PDB entry 6EB0 | X-ray diffraction, 2.37 A resolution | chains A and D of the 4 polymer chains in the assembly

Chain A (and D):
Molecule: 4-hydroxyphenylacetate 3-monooxygenase, oxygenase subunit
From: Escherichia coli (strain B / BL21-DE3)
Notes: chain D of this document is another copy of the same molecule, construct and numbering; everything in this record applies to it too
UniProtKB: A0A140NG21 (A0A140NG21_ECOBD); residue numbers follow UniProt; this construct covers 2-520
Sequence (527 residues; each row starts with the number of its first residue; numbers below 1 keep their minus sign (Met-6 is residue -6)):
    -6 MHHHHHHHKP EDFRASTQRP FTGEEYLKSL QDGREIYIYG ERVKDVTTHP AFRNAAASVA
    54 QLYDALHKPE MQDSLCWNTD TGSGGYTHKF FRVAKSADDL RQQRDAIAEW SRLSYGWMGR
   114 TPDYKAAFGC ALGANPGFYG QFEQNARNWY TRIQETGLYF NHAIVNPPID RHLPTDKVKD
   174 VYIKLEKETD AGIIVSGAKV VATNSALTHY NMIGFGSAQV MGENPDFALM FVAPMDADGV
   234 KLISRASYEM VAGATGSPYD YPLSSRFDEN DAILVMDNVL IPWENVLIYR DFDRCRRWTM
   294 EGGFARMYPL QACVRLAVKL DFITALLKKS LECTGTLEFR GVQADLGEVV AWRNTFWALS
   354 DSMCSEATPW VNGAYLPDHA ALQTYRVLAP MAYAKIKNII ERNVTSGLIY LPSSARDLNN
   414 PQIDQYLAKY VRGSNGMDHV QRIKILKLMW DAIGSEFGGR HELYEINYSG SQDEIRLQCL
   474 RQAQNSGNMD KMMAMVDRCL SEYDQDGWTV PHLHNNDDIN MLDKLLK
Not modelled in the structure: -6 to 1, 520
Construct notes: initiating methionine (-6); expression tag (-5 to 1)

Interface between chain A and chain D:
Residue-residue contacts - 199 pairs, chain A then chain D:
  Arg46(A) with His507(D); Asn508(D), hydrogen bond (side chain-backbone); Asp511(D), salt bridge; Ile512(D)
  Asn47(A) with Trp501(D); Leu506(D); His507(D), hydrogen bond (side chain-backbone)
  Ala50(A) with His505(D); Leu506(D), hydrophobic
  Gln54(A) with His505(D)
  Arg94(A) with Glu359(D), salt bridge
  Arg105(A) with Met488(D)
  Tyr108(A) with Met488(D), hydrophobic; Arg491(D); Cys492(D), hydrogen bond (side chain-backbone); Glu495(D), hydrogen bond
  Ala245(A) with Asn509(D)
  Gly246(A) with Asn509(D), hydrogen bond (backbone-side chain); Ile512(D); Asn513(D)
  Ala247(A) with Ile512(D); Asn513(D); Met514(D), hydrogen bond (backbone-backbone)
  Thr248(A) with Leu515(D)
  Gly249(A) with Asn509(D), hydrogen bond (backbone-side chain); Asn513(D), hydrogen bond (backbone-side chain)
  Ser250(A) with Asn509(D)
  Pro251(A) with Tyr496(D); Trp501(D)
  Tyr252(A) with Tyr496(D), hydrophobic; Asp497(D); Gln498(D)
  Pro255(A) with Tyr496(D); Trp501(D)
  Ser258(A) with Trp501(D)
  Arg259(A) with Cys492(D), hydrogen bond; Glu495(D), salt bridge; Tyr496(D); Trp501(D); Leu506(D)
  Val311(A) with Met488(D)
  Asp314(A) with Met485(D); Met488(D)
  Phe315(A) with Met488(D); Val489(D); Cys492(D), hydrophobic
  Thr317(A) with Met485(D)
  Ala318(A) with Met485(D); Met486(D); Val489(D), hydrophobic
  Leu319(A) with Val489(D)
  Lys321(A) with Gln477(D), hydrogen bond; Met482(D); Met486(D)
  Lys322(A) with Met486(D); Val489(D); Asp490(D), salt bridge; Leu493(D)
  Arg333(A) with Glu467(D), salt bridge; Leu470(D)
  Gln336(A) with Leu470(D); Leu473(D)
  Ala337(A) with Asp466(D); Arg469(D); Leu470(D)
  Leu339(A) with Leu473(D), hydrophobic
  Gly340(A) with Arg469(D); Cys472(D); Leu473(D)
  Glu341(A) with Arg469(D), salt bridge
  Val343(A) with Cys472(D), hydrophobic; Ala476(D), hydrophobic; Met482(D), hydrophobic
  Ala344(A) with Thr377(D); Val380(D), hydrophobic; Cys472(D)
  Trp345(A) with Met384(D), hydrophobic
  Arg346(A) with Met485(D)
  Asn347(A) with Ala373(D); Thr377(D), hydrogen bond; Cys472(D)
  Thr348(A) with Thr377(D); Leu381(D)
  Ala351(A) with Leu352(D), hydrophobic; Ser355(D)
  Leu352(A) with Ala351(D), hydrophobic
  Asp354(A) with Ser355(D), hydrogen bond; Ser358(D); Glu359(D)
  Ser355(A) with Ala351(D); Asp354(D), hydrogen bond
  Glu359(A) with Arg94(D), salt bridge; Asp354(D)
  Ala373(A) with Asn347(D)
  Thr377(A) with Ala344(D); Asn347(D), hydrogen bond; Thr348(D)
  Val380(A) with Ala344(D), hydrophobic
  Leu381(A) with Thr348(D)
  Met384(A) with Glu341(D); Trp345(D), hydrophobic
  Ala408(A) with Gln498(D)
  Arg409(A) with Asn513(D); Leu515(D); Asp516(D), salt bridge
  Leu411(A) with Gln498(D)
  Asn412(A) with Gln498(D), hydrogen bond; Asp499(D)
  Val433(A) with Gln498(D)
  Lys437(A) with Leu493(D), hydrogen bond (side chain-backbone); Tyr496(D), hydrogen bond (side chain-backbone)
  Leu441(A) with Leu493(D), hydrophobic; Tyr496(D)
  Asp466(A) with Ala337(D)
  Glu467(A) with Arg333(D), salt bridge
  Arg469(A) with Ala337(D); Gly340(D); Glu341(D), salt bridge
  Leu470(A) with Arg333(D); Gln336(D); Ala337(D)
  Cys472(A) with Gly340(D); Val343(D), hydrophobic; Ala344(D); Asn347(D)
  Leu473(A) with Gln336(D); Leu339(D), hydrophobic; Gly340(D)
  Ala476(A) with Val343(D), hydrophobic
  Gln477(A) with Lys321(D), hydrogen bond
  Met482(A) with Thr317(D); Lys321(D); Val343(D), hydrophobic
  Met485(A) with Asp314(D); Thr317(D); Ala318(D); Arg346(D)
  Met486(A) with Ala318(D); Lys322(D)
  Met488(A) with Arg105(D); Tyr108(D), hydrophobic; Val311(D); Asp314(D); Phe315(D)
  Val489(A) with Phe315(D); Ala318(D), hydrophobic; Leu319(D)
  Asp490(A) with Lys322(D), salt bridge
  Arg491(A) with Arg105(D), hydrogen bond (side chain-backbone); Tyr108(D), hydrogen bond
  Cys492(A) with Tyr108(D), hydrogen bond (backbone-side chain); Arg259(D); Phe315(D), hydrophobic
  Leu493(A) with Lys322(D); Lys437(D), hydrogen bond (backbone-side chain); Leu441(D), hydrophobic
  Glu495(A) with Tyr108(D), hydrogen bond; Arg259(D), salt bridge
  Tyr496(A) with Pro251(D); Tyr252(D), hydrophobic; Pro255(D); Arg259(D); Lys437(D), hydrogen bond (backbone-side chain); Leu441(D)
  Asp497(A) with Tyr252(D)
  Gln498(A) with Tyr252(D); Ala408(D); Leu411(D); Asn412(D), hydrogen bond; Val433(D)
  Asp499(A) with Asn412(D)
  Trp501(A) with Asn47(D); Pro251(D); Ser258(D); Arg259(D)
  His505(A) with Ala50(D); Gln54(D)
  Leu506(A) with Asn47(D); Arg259(D)
  His507(A) with Arg46(D); Asn47(D), hydrogen bond (backbone-side chain)
  Asn508(A) with Arg46(D), hydrogen bond (backbone-side chain)
  Asn509(A) with Ala245(D); Gly246(D), hydrogen bond (side chain-backbone); Gly249(D), hydrogen bond (side chain-backbone); Ser250(D); Pro251(D)
  Asp511(A) with Arg46(D), salt bridge
  Ile512(A) with Arg46(D); Gly246(D); Ala247(D)
  Asn513(A) with Gly246(D); Ala247(D); Gly249(D), hydrogen bond (side chain-backbone); Arg409(D)
  Met514(A) with Ala247(D), hydrogen bond (backbone-backbone)
  Leu515(A) with Thr248(D); Arg409(D)
  Asp516(A) with Arg409(D), salt bridge
Also at the interface, not in a pair above, chain A (101 interface residues in all): Thr40, Pro43, Ser51, Leu256, Ser358, Lys388, Ser407, Gln434, Ile438, Ser464, Asn481, Gly500
Also at the interface, not in a pair above, chain D (101 interface residues in all): Thr40, Pro43, Ser51, Leu106, Leu256, Lys388, Ser407, Ile438, Ser464, Asn481, Gly500

In short:
Chain A and chain D each contribute 101 residues to their interface, with 31 hydrogen bonds and 14 salt
bridges. Polar contacts include Arg46(A)-Asp511(D), Arg94(A)-Glu359(D) and Arg259(A)-Glu495(D).
Chain A and chain D are both 4-hydroxyphenylacetate 3-monooxygenase, oxygenase subunit (Escherichia coli
(strain B / BL21-DE3)); the structure, Structure of 4-hydroxyphenylacetate 3-monooxygenase (hpab), oxygenase
component from escherichia coli, was determined by X-ray diffraction (same publication as 6B1B).
